Entry 6H3U (X-ray diffraction, 3.17 A resolution); this record covers chains H and B of the 3 polymer chains in the assembly.

== Chain H ==
Protein: scFv 4B6 VH
From: Mus musculus
Notes: antibody fragment or engineered binder
Amino-acid sequence (142 residues; row label = number of the first residue in the row; a row labelled like 82A-82C holds insertion residues (82A, then the next letters in order)):
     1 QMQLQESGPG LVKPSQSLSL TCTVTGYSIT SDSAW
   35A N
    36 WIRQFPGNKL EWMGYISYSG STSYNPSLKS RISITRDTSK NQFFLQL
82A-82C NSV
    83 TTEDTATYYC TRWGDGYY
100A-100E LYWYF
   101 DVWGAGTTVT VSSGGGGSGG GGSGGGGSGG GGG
Not modelled in the structure: 113-133
Disulfides: Cys22-Cys92

== Chain B ==
Protein: Envelopment polyprotein
From: Bovine Schmallenberg virus
Notes: fragment: Glycoprotein Gc Head Domain
UniProtKB: H2AM12 (GP_SBVBH); residue numbers follow UniProt; this construct covers 465-702
Amino-acid sequence (248 residues; each row starts with the number of its first residue):
   465 QETSINCKNI QSTQLTIEHL SKCMAFYQNK TSSPVVINEI ISDASVDEQE LIKSLNLNCN
   525 VIDRFISESS VIETQVYYEY IKSQLCPLQV HDIFTINSAS NIQWKALARS FTLGVCNTNP
   585 HKHICRCLES MQMCTSTKTD HAREMSIYYD GHPDRFEHDM KIILNIMRYI VPGLGRVLLD
   645 QIKQTKDYQA LRHIQGKLSP KSQSNLQLKG FLEFVDFILG ANVTIEKTPQ TLTTLSLIGG
   705 WSHPQFEK
Not modelled in the structure: 465-466, 712
Sequence notes: expression tag (703-712)
UniProt features mapped onto this chain:
  - glycosylation (N-linked (GlcNAc...) asparagine): Asn493, Asn686
  - mutagenesis: Cys580 (C580S: Loss of disulfide bond; when associated with S-589), Cys589 (C589S: Loss of disulfide bond; when associated with S-580)
Disulfides: Cys471-Cys487, Cys523-Cys550, Cys580-Cys589, Cys591-Cys598
Covalent attachments: N-acetylglucosamine (NAG) linked to Asn493, Asn686

== How chain H and chain B interact ==
Residue-residue contacts (24):
  Ser31(H) - Lys517(B)  hydrogen bond (backbone-side chain)
  Asp32(H) - Lys517(B)
  Tyr53(H) - Lys517(B)  hydrogen bond (side chain-backbone)
  Tyr53(H) - Asn520(B)  hydrogen bond
  Asp97(H) - Lys517(B)  salt bridge
  Asp97(H) - Asn520(B)
  Gly98(H) - Val500(B)
  Gly98(H) - Ile501(B)  hydrogen bond (backbone-backbone)
  Tyr99(H) - Val500(B)
  Tyr99(H) - Ile501(B)  hydrogen bond (backbone-backbone)
  Tyr99(H) - Asn502(B)  hydrogen bond (backbone-backbone)
  Tyr99(H) - Ile505(B)  hydrophobic
  Tyr99(H) - Gln513(B)
  Tyr99(H) - Lys517(B)
  Tyr100(H) - Val500(B)
  Tyr100(H) - Asn502(B)
  Leu100A(H) - Val500(B)
  Tyr100B(H) - Pro498(B)  hydrophobic
  Tyr100B(H) - Cys523(B)  hydrogen bond
  Tyr100B(H) - Leu549(B)  hydrogen bond (side chain-backbone)
  Trp100C(H) - Leu521(B)
  Trp100C(H) - Asn522(B)
  Trp100C(H) - Cys523(B)  hydrophobic
  Trp100C(H) - Leu549(B)  hydrophobic
Other interface residues (no listed pair), chain B (13 interface residues in all): Ser518

== Overview ==
Chain H and chain B form an interface of 10 and 13 residues respectively; the contacts include 8 hydrogen
bonds and 1 salt bridge. Polar pairs include Asp97(H)-Lys517(B), Ser31(H)-Lys517(B) and Tyr53(H)-Lys517(B).
N-acetylglucosamine is covalently linked to Asn493(B) and Asn686(B).
Here chain H is scFv 4B6 VH (Mus musculus) and chain B is Envelopment polyprotein (Bovine Schmallenberg
virus). Entry 6H3U (Schmallenberg Virus Glycoprotein Gc Head Domain in Complex with scFv 4B6) was determined
by X-ray diffraction together with 6H3S, 6H3V, 6H3W and 6H3X from the same study.
